Entry 5J48 (X-ray diffraction, 1.49 A resolution); this record covers chain A.

Chain A:
Name: cGMP-dependent protein kinase 1
From: Homo sapiens
Notes: EC 2.7.11.12
UniProtKB: Q13976 (KGP1_HUMAN); residues 219-351 here correspond to UniProt positions 204-336 (UniProt number = residue number - 15)
Sequence (135 residues; numbered 217 to 351; the number before each row is that of its first residue):
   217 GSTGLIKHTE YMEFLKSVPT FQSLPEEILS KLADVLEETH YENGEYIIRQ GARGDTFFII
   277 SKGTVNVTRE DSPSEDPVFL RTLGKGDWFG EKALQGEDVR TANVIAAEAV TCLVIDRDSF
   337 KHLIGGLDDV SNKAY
Unresolved in the structure: 288-291
Construct notes: expression tag (217-218)
Curated features (UniProtKB/Swiss-Prot):
  - binding site (3',5'-cyclic GMP): R297, G306 to A309, R316, T317, Y351
  - binding site (3',5'-cyclic AMP): G306 to A309, R316, T317, Y351
Bound ions: Na+ site 1: K308, Q311, E313 (together with 1,2-ethanediol); Na+ site 2: N348 (shared with 3 residues of chain B)
Residues lining bound ligands: 6FW (2-amino-8-[(4-chlorophenyl)sulfanyl]-9-[(2S,4aR,6R,7R,7aS)-2,7-dihydroxy-2-oxotetrahydro-2H,4H-2lambda~5~-furo[3,2-d][1,3,2]dioxaphosphinin-6-yl]-3,9-dihydro-6H-purin-6-one): I264, V283, R285, L296, R297, L299, W304, F305, G306, E307, K308, A309, V315, R316, T317, A318, V320, K349, Y351
What the authors report for this chain:
  - binding site for 6FW: L296, R297, W304, E307, R316, T317, Y351
  - conformationally variable residues (side-chain flip): Y351

Summary:
Ligands of chain A: compound 6FW. K308, Q311 and E313 form the Na+ site 1. From UniProt: 8 residues binding
3',5'-cyclic GMP and 7 residues binding 3',5'-cyclic AMP. The paper reports a binding site for 6FW at L296,
R297 and W304 among others; conformational variability at Y351.
Chain A is cGMP-dependent protein kinase 1 (Homo sapiens); the structure, PKG I's Carboyl Terminal Cyclic
Nucleotide Binding Domain (CNB-B) in a complex with 8-pCPT-cGMP, was determined by X-ray diffraction (same
publication as 5JD7, 5JIX and 5JAX).
